Entry 6VQL (X-ray diffraction, 2.07 A resolution); this record covers chains A and B of the 4 polymer chains in the assembly.

# Chain A (and B)
Molecule: Interleukin-1 receptor-associated kinase 4
From: Homo sapiens
Notes: EC 2.7.11.1; fragment: kinase domain; chain B of this document is another copy of the same molecule, construct and numbering; everything in this record applies to it too
UniProtKB: Q9NWZ3 (IRAK4_HUMAN), isoform Q9NWZ3-2; residues 160-460 here correspond to UniProt positions 36-336 (UniProt number = residue number - 124)
Amino-acid sequence (305 residues; numbered 156 to 460; the number before each row is that of its first residue):
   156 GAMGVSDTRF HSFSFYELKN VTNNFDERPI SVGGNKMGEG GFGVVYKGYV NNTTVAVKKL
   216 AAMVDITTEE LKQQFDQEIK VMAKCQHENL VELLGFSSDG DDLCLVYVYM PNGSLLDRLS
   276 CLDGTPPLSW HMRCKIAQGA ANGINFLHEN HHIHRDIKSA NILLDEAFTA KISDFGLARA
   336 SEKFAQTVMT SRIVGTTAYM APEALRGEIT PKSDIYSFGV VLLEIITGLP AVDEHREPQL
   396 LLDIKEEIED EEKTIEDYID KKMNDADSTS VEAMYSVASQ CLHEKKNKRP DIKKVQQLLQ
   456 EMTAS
Disordered / not traced: 156-161, 218-219, 337-342, 459-460 (chain B: 156-162, 218-221, 337-342, 459-460)
Modified / non-standard residues: Thr342 (phosphothreonine; TPO); Thr345 (phosphothreonine; TPO); Ser346 (phosphoserine; SEP)
Differences from the reference sequence: expression tag (156-159)
Residues lining bound ligands: R7S (6-[(1,3-benzothiazol-6-yl)amino]-4-(cyclopropylamino)-N-[(2R)-2-fluoro-3-hydroxy-3-methylbutyl]pyridine-3-carboxamide): Ile185, Met192, Gly193, Val200, Ala211, Lys213, Val246, Tyr262, Val263, Tyr264, Met265, Pro266, Asn267, Gly268, Ser269, Asp272, Arg273, Asp278, Thr280, Leu318, Ser328, Asp329
What the authors report for this chain:
  - binding site for R7S: Ile185, Val200, Tyr262, Met265, Pro266

# How chain A and chain B interact
Contacting residue pairs (13):
  Ile185(A) - Tyr204(B)
  Ser186(A) - Tyr204(B)
  Ser186(A) - Thr209(B)
  Val187(A) - Tyr204(B)
  Val187(A) - Asn207(B)
  Tyr204(A) - Ile185(B)
  Tyr204(A) - Ser186(B)
  Tyr204(A) - Val187(B)
  Asn207(A) - Ser186(B)
  Asn207(A) - Val187(B)
  Pro281(A) - Glu321(B)
  Glu321(A) - Gly279(B)
  Glu321(A) - Pro281(B)
Other interface residues (no listed pair), chain A (12 interface residues in all): Gly188, Thr209, Gly279, Thr280, Ala322
Other interface residues (no listed pair), chain B (12 interface residues in all): Gly188, Asn206, Ala322

# In short
Chain A and chain B each contribute 12 residues to their interface. Bound to chain A: compound R7S. The paper
reports a binding site for R7S at Ile185(A), Val200(A) and Tyr262(A) among others.
Both chains are Interleukin-1 receptor-associated kinase 4 (Homo sapiens). Entry 6VQL (Crystal structure of
interleukin-1 receptor-associated kinase 4 (IRAK4-wt) complex with a nicotinamide inhibitor) was determined by
X-ray diffraction, deposited together with 6LXY.
